3IOI - chain A; structure by X-ray diffraction, 1.45 A resolution.

== Chain A ==
Molecule: Histo-blood group ABO system transferase
Organism: Homo sapiens
Notes: EC 2.4.1.40, 2.4.1.37; fragment: Extracellular catalytic domain
UniProt: P16442 (BGAT_HUMAN); numbering as in UniProt (aligned over 64-354)
Amino-acid sequence (298 residues; numbered 57 to 354; the number before each row is that of its first residue):
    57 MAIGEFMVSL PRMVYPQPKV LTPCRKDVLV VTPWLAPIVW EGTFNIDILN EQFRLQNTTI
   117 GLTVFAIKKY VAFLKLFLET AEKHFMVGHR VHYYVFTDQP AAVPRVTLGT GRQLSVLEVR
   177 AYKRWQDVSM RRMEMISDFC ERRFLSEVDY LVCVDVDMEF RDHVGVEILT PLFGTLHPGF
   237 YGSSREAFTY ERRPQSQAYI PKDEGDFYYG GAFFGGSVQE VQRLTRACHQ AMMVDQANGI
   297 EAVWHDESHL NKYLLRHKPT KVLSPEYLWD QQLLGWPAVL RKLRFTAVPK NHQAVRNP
Disordered / not traced: 57-64, 178-185, 347-354
Construct notes: expression tag (57-63); engineered mutation Gly266 (Leu in P16442), Ala268 (Gly in P16442)
Metal / ion sites: Mn2+: Asp211, Asp213 (together with 1GW)
Small-molecule neighbours: 1GW (5-(2-formylthien-5-yl)-uridine-5'-diphosphate-alpha-D-galactose): Phe121, Ala122, Ile123, Lys124, Tyr126, Arg188, Asp211, Val212, Asp213, Gly267, Ala268, Trp300, His301, Asp302, Glu303, Lys346
From the paper describing this entry:
  - binding site for 1GW: Arg188, Asp211, Asp302
  - conformationally variable residues (order/disorder transition): Tyr178 to Ser185

== Overview ==
Chain A binds compound 1GW. The Mn2+ site is built by Asp211 and Asp213. The paper reports a binding site for
1GW at Arg188, Asp211 and Asp302; conformational variability at Tyr178.
Chain A is Histo-blood group ABO system transferase (Homo sapiens); the structure, Crystal structure of the
Fucosylgalactoside alpha N-acetylgalactosaminyltransferase (GTA, cisAB mutant L266G, G268A) in complex with a
..., was determined by X-ray diffraction, deposited together with 3IOH and 3IOJ.
